5TXP - chains A and B of the 4 polymer chains in the assembly; structure by X-ray diffraction, 2.70 A resolution.

# Chain A
Protein: HIV-1 reverse transcriptase P51 subunit
Organism: Human immunodeficiency virus type 1 group M subtype B (isolate BH10)
Notes: EC 2.7.7.49, 2.7.7.7
UniProt: P03366 (POL_HV1B1); residues 1-554 here correspond to UniProt positions 600-1153 (UniProt number = residue number + 599)
Sequence (556 residues; row label = number of the first residue in the row; numbers below 1 keep their minus sign (Met-1 is residue -1)):
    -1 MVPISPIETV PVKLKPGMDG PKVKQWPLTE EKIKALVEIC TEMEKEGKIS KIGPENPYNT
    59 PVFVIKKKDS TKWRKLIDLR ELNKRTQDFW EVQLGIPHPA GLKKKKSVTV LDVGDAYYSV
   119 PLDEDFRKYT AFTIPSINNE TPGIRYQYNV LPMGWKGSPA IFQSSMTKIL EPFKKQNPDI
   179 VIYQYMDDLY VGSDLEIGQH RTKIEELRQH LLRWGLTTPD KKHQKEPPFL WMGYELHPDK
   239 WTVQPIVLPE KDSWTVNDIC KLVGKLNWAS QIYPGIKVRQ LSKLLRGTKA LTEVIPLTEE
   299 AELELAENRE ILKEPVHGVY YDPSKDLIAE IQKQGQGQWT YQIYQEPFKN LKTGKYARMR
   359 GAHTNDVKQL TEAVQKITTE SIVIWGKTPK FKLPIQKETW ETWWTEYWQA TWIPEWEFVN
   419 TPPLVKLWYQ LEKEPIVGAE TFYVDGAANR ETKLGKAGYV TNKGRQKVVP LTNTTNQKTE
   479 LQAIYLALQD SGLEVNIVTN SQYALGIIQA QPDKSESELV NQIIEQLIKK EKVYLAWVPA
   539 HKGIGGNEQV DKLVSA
Sequence notes: initiating methionine (-1); expression tag (0); engineered mutation Val62 (Ala661 in P03366), Ile75 (Val674 in P03366), Leu77 (Phe676 in P03366), Tyr116 (Phe715 in P03366), Met151 (Gln750 in P03366), Cys258 (Gln857 in P03366), Ser280 (Cys879 in P03366), Asn498 (Asp1097 in P03366)
Ion coordination: Mg2+ site 1: Asp110, Val111, Asp185; Mg2+ site 2 near Asp443 (its only coordinating residue here)
Residues lining bound ligands: 2',3'-dideoxyadenosine triphosphate (DDS): Ile63, Lys65, Arg72, Leu74, Asp110, Val111, Gly112, Asp113, Ala114, Tyr115, Met151, Met184, Asp185, Lys220
UniProt features mapped onto this chain:
  - region: Phe227 to His235 (RT 'primer grip')
  - motif: Trp398 to Trp414 (Tryptophan repeat motif)
  - binding site (Mg(2+)): Asp110, Asp185, Asp186, Asp443, Glu478, Asp549
  - site: Trp401 (Essential for RT p66/p51 heterodimerization), Trp414 (Essential for RT p66/p51 heterodimerization), Phe440, Tyr441 (Cleavage)
From the paper describing this entry:
  - mutagenesis - Q151M: decreased catalytic activity (citing earlier work)
  - mutagenesis - D498N: unchanged catalytic activity (citing earlier work)

# Chain B
Protein: HIV-1 reverse transcriptase P61 subunit
Organism: Human immunodeficiency virus type 1 group M subtype B (isolate BH10)
Notes: EC 2.7.7.7
UniProt: P03366 (POL_HV1B1); residues 1-428 here correspond to UniProt positions 600-1027 (UniProt number = residue number + 599)
Sequence (428 residues; numbered 1 to 428; the number before each row is that of its first residue):
     1 PISPIETVPV KLKPGMDGPK VKQWPLTEEK IKALVEICTE MEKEGKISKI GPENPYNTPV
    61 FAIKKKDSTK WRKLVDFREL NKRTQDFWEV QLGIPHPAGL KKKKSVTVLD VGDAYFSVPL
   121 DEDFRKYTAF TIPSINNETP GIRYQYNVLP QGWKGSPAIF QSSMTKILEP FKKQNPDIVI
   181 YQYMDDLYVG SDLEIGQHRT KIEELRQHLL RWGLTTPDKK HQKEPPFLWM GYELHPDKWT
   241 VQPIVLPEKD SWTVNDIQKL VGKLNWASQI YPGIKVRQLS KLLRGTKALT EVIPLTEEAE
   301 LELAENREIL KEPVHGVYYD PSKDLIAEIQ KQGQGQWTYQ IYQEPFKNLK TGKYARMRGA
   361 HTNDVKQLTE AVQKITTESI VIWGKTPKFK LPIQKETWET WWTEYWQATW IPEWEFVNTP
   421 PLVKLWYQ
Not modelled in the structure: 1-3, 218-230
Sequence notes: engineered mutation Ser280 (Cys879 in P03366)
UniProt features mapped onto this chain:
  - region: Phe227 to His235 (RT 'primer grip')
  - motif: Trp398 to Trp414 (Tryptophan repeat motif)
  - binding site (Mg(2+)): Asp110, Asp185, Asp186
  - site (Essential for RT p66/p51 heterodimerization): Trp401, Trp414

# How chain A and chain B interact
Residue-residue contacts - 121 pairs, chain A then chain B:
  Val8(A) - Glu53(B)
  Pro9(A) - Glu53(B)
  Gln85(A) - Glu53(B)  hydrogen bond (side chain-backbone)
  Asp86(A) - Lys20(B)  salt bridge
  Asp86(A) - Glu53(B)
  Asp86(A) - Pro55(B)
  Phe87(A) - Pro52(B)
  Phe87(A) - Glu53(B)
  Trp88(A) - Lys20(B)
  Trp88(A) - Val21(B)
  Trp88(A) - Lys22(B)
  Trp88(A) - Pro52(B)  hydrogen bond (backbone-backbone)
  Trp88(A) - Asn54(B)
  Trp88(A) - Pro55(B)
  Trp88(A) - Asn57(B)
  Trp88(A) - Thr131(B)
  Trp88(A) - Arg143(B)
  Val90(A) - Pro140(B)
  Val90(A) - Gly141(B)  hydrogen bond (backbone-backbone)
  Val90(A) - Arg143(B)
  Leu92(A) - Pro133(B)  hydrophobic
  Leu92(A) - Asn137(B)
  Gly93(A) - Asn137(B)  hydrogen bond (backbone-side chain)
  Ile94(A) - Asn137(B)
  Pro95(A) - Asn136(B)
  Pro95(A) - Asn137(B)
  His96(A) - Asn136(B)  hydrogen bond (backbone-side chain)
  Gly99(A) - Asn136(B)
  Leu100(A) - Asn136(B)
  Ala158(A) - Pro52(B)
  Ser162(A) - Pro52(B)
  Thr165(A) - Pro140(B)
  Lys166(A) - Lys49(B)
  Glu169(A) - Lys49(B)  salt bridge
  Lys172(A) - Thr139(B)
  Val179(A) - Glu138(B)
  Ile180(A) - Glu138(B)
  Tyr181(A) - Asn136(B)  hydrogen bond
  Tyr181(A) - Glu138(B)
  Gln182(A) - Glu138(B)  hydrogen bond (backbone-backbone)
  Gln182(A) - Pro140(B)
  Gln373(A) - Glu396(B)
  Gln373(A) - Thr397(B)  hydrogen bond
  Thr376(A) - Trp401(B)
  Thr377(A) - Thr400(B)
  Ile380(A) - Leu26(B)
  Ile380(A) - Thr27(B)
  Val381(A) - Pro25(B)  hydrophobic
  Val381(A) - Ile135(B)
  Val381(A) - Asn136(B)  hydrogen bond (backbone-backbone)
  Ile382(A) - Ile135(B)
  Ile382(A) - Asn136(B)
  Trp383(A) - Ile135(B)
  Gly384(A) - Thr27(B)
  Gly384(A) - Glu28(B)  hydrogen bond (backbone-backbone)
  Trp402(A) - Lys331(B)  hydrogen bond (backbone-side chain)
  Trp402(A) - His361(B)
  Trp402(A) - Thr362(B)
  Trp402(A) - Asp364(B)
  Tyr405(A) - Lys331(B)  hydrogen bond (backbone-side chain)
  Trp406(A) - Lys331(B)
  Trp406(A) - Asn418(B)  hydrogen bond
  Trp406(A) - Thr419(B)
  Trp406(A) - Pro420(B)  hydrophobic
  Trp406(A) - Pro421(B)
  Gln407(A) - Lys331(B)  hydrogen bond (backbone-side chain)
  Gln407(A) - Pro392(B)
  Gln407(A) - Ile393(B)
  Gln407(A) - Gln394(B)
  Gln407(A) - Val417(B)  hydrogen bond (side chain-backbone)
  Gln407(A) - Asn418(B)  hydrogen bond
  Ala408(A) - Asp364(B)
  Ala408(A) - Leu368(B)  hydrophobic
  Ala408(A) - Pro392(B)  hydrogen bond (backbone-backbone)
  Ala408(A) - Ile393(B)
  Thr409(A) - Asp364(B)
  Trp410(A) - Thr362(B)  hydrogen bond (side chain-backbone)
  Trp410(A) - Asn363(B)
  Trp410(A) - Val365(B)  hydrophobic
  Trp410(A) - Trp401(B)  hydrophobic
  Trp410(A) - Tyr405(B)
  Pro412(A) - Trp401(B)  hydrophobic
  Glu432(A) - Lys259(B)  salt bridge
  Pro433(A) - Asn255(B)
  Pro433(A) - Leu289(B)  hydrophobic
  Pro433(A) - Thr290(B)
  Ile434(A) - Thr290(B)
  Val435(A) - Thr290(B)
  Thr439(A) - Ala288(B)
  Thr439(A) - Leu289(B)  hydrogen bond (side chain-backbone)
  Tyr441(A) - Gln258(B)  hydrogen bond
  Tyr441(A) - Thr286(B)
  Tyr441(A) - Lys287(B)  hydrogen bond (side chain-backbone)
  Val458(A) - Thr286(B)
  Thr459(A) - Thr286(B)
  Asn460(A) - Thr286(B)
  Asn460(A) - Lys287(B)
  Asn460(A) - Ala288(B)
  Asn494(A) - Leu289(B)
  Val496(A) - Gln258(B)
  Val496(A) - Leu289(B)  hydrophobic
  Gln500(A) - Leu422(B)
  Gly504(A) - Pro420(B)
  Tyr532(A) - Asn255(B)  hydrogen bond
  Tyr532(A) - Lys259(B)  hydrogen bond
  Tyr532(A) - Leu289(B)  hydrophobic
  Trp535(A) - Leu422(B)
  Val536(A) - Gln258(B)
  Pro537(A) - Gly262(B)
  Pro537(A) - Asn265(B)
  Lys540(A) - Asn265(B)
  Lys540(A) - Ser280(B)
  Ile542(A) - Val261(B)  hydrophobic
  Ile542(A) - Leu283(B)
  Gly543(A) - Leu283(B)  hydrogen bond (backbone-backbone)
  Gly543(A) - Gly285(B)
  Gly544(A) - Gly285(B)  hydrogen bond (backbone-backbone)
  Gly544(A) - Thr286(B)
  Gln547(A) - Arg284(B)
  Gln547(A) - Gly285(B)
  Gln547(A) - Thr286(B)  hydrogen bond
Other interface residues (no listed pair), chain A (72 interface residues in all): Ile159, Gln161, Arg358, Thr386, Thr403, Lys431, Gly436, Gln507, Ala534, Gly541
Other interface residues (no listed pair), chain B (64 interface residues in all): Gln23, Gly51, Val254, Gly333, Trp337

# Overview
72 residues of chain A and 64 residues of chain B are in contact; the contacts include 26 hydrogen bonds and 3
salt bridges. Polar contacts include Asp86(A)-Lys20(B), Glu169(A)-Lys49(B) and Glu432(A)-Lys259(B). Bound to
chain A: 2',3'-dideoxyadenosine triphosphate. The paper reports that Q151M of chain A reduces catalytic
activity; D498N of chain A leaves catalytic activity unchanged.
Here chain A is HIV-1 reverse transcriptase P51 subunit and chain B is HIV-1 reverse transcriptase P61
subunit, both from Human immunodeficiency virus type 1 group M subtype B (isolate BH10). Entry 5TXP (STRUCTURE
OF Q151M complex (A62V, V75I, F77L, F116Y, Q151M) mutant HIV-1 REVERSE TRANSCRIPTASE (RT) TERNARY COMPLEX ...)
was determined by X-ray diffraction together with 5TXL, 5TXM, 5TXN and 5TXO from the same study.
